PDB entry 8UKY | X-ray diffraction, 2.40 A resolution | chains L and C of the 3 polymer chains in the assembly

== Chain L ==
Protein: 14G6 Fab light chain
Organism: Homo sapiens
Notes: antibody fragment or engineered binder
Amino-acid sequence (213 residues; each row starts with the number of its first residue):
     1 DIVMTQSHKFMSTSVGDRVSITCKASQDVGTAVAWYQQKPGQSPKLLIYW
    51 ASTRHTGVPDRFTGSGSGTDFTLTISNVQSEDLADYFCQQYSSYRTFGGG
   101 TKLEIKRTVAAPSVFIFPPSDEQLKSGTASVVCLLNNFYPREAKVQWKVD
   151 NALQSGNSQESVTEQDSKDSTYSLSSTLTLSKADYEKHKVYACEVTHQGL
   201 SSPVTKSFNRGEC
Unresolved in the structure: 213
Disulfide bonds: C23-C88, C133-C193
Residues lining bound ligands:
  - acetonitrile (CCN), molecule 1: R95, T96, F97
  - acetonitrile (CCN), molecule 2: V190, S207, N209

== Chain C ==
Protein: Bcl-2 homologous antagonist/killer
Organism: Homo sapiens
UniProtKB: Q16611 (BAK_HUMAN); numbering as in UniProt (aligned over 23-186)
Amino-acid sequence (170 residues; numbered 17 to 186; the number before each row is that of its first residue):
    17 GPLGSMSEEQVAQDTEEVFRSYVFYRHQQEQEAEGVAAPADPEMVTLPLQ
    67 PSSTMGQVGRQLAIIGDDINRRYDSEFQTMLQHLQPTAENAYEYFTKIAT
   117 SLFESGINWGRVVALLGFGYRLALHVYQHGLTGFLGQVTRFVVDFMLHHS
   167 IARWIAQRGGWVAALNLGNG
Unresolved in the structure: 17-20, 52-66, 184-186
Construct notes: expression tag (17-22); engineered mutation S166 (Cys in Q16611)
Curated features (UniProtKB/Swiss-Prot):
  - motif: V74 to R88 (BH3), S117 to Y136 (BH1), R169 to G184 (BH2)
  - binding site (Zn(2+)): D160, H164
  - mutagenesis: H164 (H164A: Strongly reduced zinc binding and homodimerization)

== Chain L / chain C interface ==
Pairs across the interface - 6 pairs, chain L then chain C:
  A32(L) - Q153(C)
  W50(L) - G152(C)
  W50(L) - T155(C)
  S92(L) - T148(C)
  S93(L) - T148(C)  hydrogen bond
  R95(L) - L147(C)  hydrogen bond (side chain-backbone)
Also at the interface, not in a pair above, chain L (6 interface residues in all): Y91
Also at the interface, not in a pair above, chain C (8 interface residues in all): E32, A104, R156
From the paper, about this interface:
  - residue pairs: S93(L)-T148(C), R95(L)-L147(C)
  - epitope / paratope residues, chain L: S93(L), R95(L)
  - epitope / paratope residues, chain C: L147(C), T148(C)

== Summary ==
Chain L and chain C form an interface of 6 and 8 residues respectively, with 2 hydrogen bonds. Among the polar
pairs are S93(L)-T148(C) and R95(L)-L147(C). The paper describes contacts between S93(L) and T148(C) and
R95(L) and L147(C). Chain L binds acetonitrile. The paper reports epitope/paratope residues S93(L), R95(L) and
L147(C) among others.
Here chain L is 14G6 Fab light chain and chain C is Bcl-2 homologous antagonist/killer, both from Homo
sapiens. Entry 8UKY (Crystal structure of BAK in complex with inhibiting antibody 14G6) was determined by
X-ray diffraction.
